PDB entry 7QOJ | electron microscopy, 3.21 A resolution | chains H and I of the 14 polymer chains in the assembly

[Chain H]
Protein: Tail hub protein A gp38
Organism: Bacteroides phage crAss001
Reference sequence: A0A385DTH1 (A0A385DTH1_9CAUD); residue numbers follow UniProt; this construct covers 1-215
Amino-acid sequence (215 residues; row label = number of the first residue in the row):
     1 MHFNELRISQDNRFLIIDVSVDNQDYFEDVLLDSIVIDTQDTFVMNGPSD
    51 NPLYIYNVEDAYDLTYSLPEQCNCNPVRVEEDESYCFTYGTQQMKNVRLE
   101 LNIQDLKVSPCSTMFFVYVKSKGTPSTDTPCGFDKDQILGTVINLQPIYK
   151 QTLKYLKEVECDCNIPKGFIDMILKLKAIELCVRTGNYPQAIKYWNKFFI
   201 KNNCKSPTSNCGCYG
Not modelled in the structure: 64-90
Cystine bridges: Cys-111/Cys-204

[Chain I]
Protein: Tail hub protein B gp39
Organism: Bacteroides phage crAss001
Reference sequence: A0A385DVM6 (A0A385DVM6_9CAUD); residue numbers follow UniProt; this construct covers 1-114
Amino-acid sequence (114 residues; row label = number of the first residue in the row):
     1 MDKMLEISEEAITRYFTTLSQFGYKKYSDVDKIIVLFFMEEMLAGEMSYY
    51 VTQDDYRNIVNALYCLAGSTCMIDFPMFESYDTLVHSNNRTFVPRITEDS
   101 ILRSTEDDNFRVEA
Not modelled in the structure: 108-114

[Chain H / chain I interface]
Residue-residue contacts - 30 pairs, chain H then chain I:
  Ile-165(H) / Tyr-27(I)  hydrophobic
  Lys-167(H) / Tyr-27(I)
  Ile-170(H) / Val-30(I)  hydrophobic
  Ile-170(H) / Ile-34(I)  hydrophobic
  Leu-174(H) / Tyr-15(I)  hydrophobic
  Leu-174(H) / Phe-16(I)
  Leu-174(H) / Val-30(I)  hydrophobic
  Leu-174(H) / Phe-37(I)  hydrophobic
  Lys-175(H) / Phe-16(I)
  Lys-177(H) / Phe-37(I)
  Lys-177(H) / Glu-40(I)  salt bridge
  Lys-177(H) / Glu-41(I)  salt bridge
  Ala-178(H) / Ile-12(I)  hydrophobic
  Ala-178(H) / Phe-16(I)  hydrophobic
  Leu-181(H) / Leu-5(I)  hydrophobic
  Leu-181(H) / Ser-8(I)
  Leu-181(H) / Ile-12(I)  hydrophobic
  Leu-181(H) / Glu-40(I)
  Cys-182(H) / Glu-9(I)  hydrogen bond
  Arg-184(H) / Leu-5(I)
  Arg-184(H) / Glu-40(I)  salt bridge
  Thr-185(H) / Leu-5(I)
  Thr-185(H) / Glu-9(I)
  Asn-187(H) / Glu-9(I)  hydrogen bond
  Gln-190(H) / Glu-9(I)
  Gln-190(H) / Thr-13(I)
  Tyr-194(H) / Thr-13(I)
  Tyr-194(H) / Phe-16(I)
  Lys-197(H) / Ser-20(I)  hydrogen bond
  Phe-198(H) / Phe-16(I)  hydrophobic
Interface residues without a listed pair, chain H (18 interface residues in all): Asp-171, Ile-173
Interface residues without a listed pair, chain I (16 interface residues in all): Leu-19, Ile-33

[Summary]
18 residues of chain H face 16 of chain I across their interface, with 3 hydrogen bonds and 3 salt bridges.
Among the polar pairs are Lys-177(H)/Glu-40(I), Lys-177(H)/Glu-41(I) and Arg-184(H)/Glu-40(I).
Chain H is Tail hub protein A gp38 and chain I is Tail hub protein B gp39, both from Bacteroides phage
crAss001; the structure, Tail barrel assembly of the phicrAss001 virion with C12 symmetry imposed, was
determined by electron microscopy, deposited together with 7QOG, 7QOH, 7QOI, 7QOK and 7QOL.
